PDB entry 8F0L | X-ray diffraction, 1.81 A resolution | chains H and A of the 6 polymer chains in the assembly

== Chain H (and A) ==
Molecule: ADI-26906 Fab Heavy Chain
Organism: Homo sapiens
Notes: antibody fragment or engineered binder; chain A of this document is another copy of the same molecule, construct and numbering; everything in this record applies to it too
Sequence (223 residues; numbered 1 to 221 plus 6 insertion-coded residues; 4 numbers in that range are skipped by the numbering (no residue carries them; nothing is unmodelled there); the number before each row is that of its first residue; a row labelled like 82A-82C holds insertion residues (82A, then the next letters in order)):
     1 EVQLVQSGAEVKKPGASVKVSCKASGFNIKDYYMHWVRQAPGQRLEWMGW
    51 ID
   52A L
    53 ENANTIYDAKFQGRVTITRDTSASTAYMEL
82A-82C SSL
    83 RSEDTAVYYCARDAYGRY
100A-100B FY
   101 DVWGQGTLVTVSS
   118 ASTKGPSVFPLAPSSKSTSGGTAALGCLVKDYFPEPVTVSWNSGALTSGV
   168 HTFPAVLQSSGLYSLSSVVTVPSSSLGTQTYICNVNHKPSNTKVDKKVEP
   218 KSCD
Unresolved in the structure: 131-137, 218-221
Modified positions: Glu-1 (pyroglutamic acid; PCA)
Cystine bridges: Cys-22/Cys-92, Cys-144/Cys-200
From the paper describing this entry:
  - post-translational modification sites: Glu-1
  - contacts within the chain: His-35/Trp-50 (pi stacking), Gly-98/Tyr-100 (backbone contact)

== Interface between chain H and chain A ==
Residue-residue contacts (18):
  Pro-14(H) with Ser-84(A); Glu-85(A)
  Arg-83(H) with Ala-40(A); Pro-41(A); Gln-43(A)
  Glu-85(H) with Gln-43(A)
  Ser-112(H) with Glu-85(A)
  Ser-113(H) with Arg-83(A); Ser-84(A); Glu-85(A), hydrogen bond
  Ser-176(H) with Ala-61(A); Lys-62(A); Phe-63(A); Gln-64(A), hydrogen bond (side chain-backbone); Arg-66(A), hydrogen bond (backbone-side chain); Arg-83(A), hydrogen bond (backbone-side chain)
  Ser-177(H) with Arg-83(A)
  Gly-178(H) with Arg-83(A)
Also at the interface, not in a pair above, chain H (10 interface residues in all): Ser-82B, Ser-84
Also at the interface, not in a pair above, chain A (12 interface residues in all): Leu-174

== Overview ==
The interface between chain H and chain A involves 10 residues on one side and 12 on the other, with 4
hydrogen bonds. Polar contacts include Ser-113(H)/Glu-85(A), Ser-176(H)/Gln-64(A) and Ser-176(H)/Arg-66(A).
From the paper: a modification site at Glu-1(H); contacts within the chain involving His-35(H), Trp-50(H) and
Gly-98(H) among others.
Both chains are ADI-26906 Fab Heavy Chain (Homo sapiens). Entry 8F0L (Crystal Structure of the Human T cell
Receptor CD3(EPSILON) N-Terminal Peptide Complexed with ADI-26906 FAB) was determined by X-ray diffraction.
